PDB entry 8C0L | X-ray diffraction, 1.60 A resolution | chains A and B

# Chain A
Molecule: 14-3-3 protein sigma
Organism: Homo sapiens
Reference sequence: P31947 (1433S_HUMAN); numbering as in UniProt (aligned over 1-231)
Sequence (236 residues; row label = number of the first residue in the row; numbers below 1 keep their minus sign (Gly-4 is residue -4)):
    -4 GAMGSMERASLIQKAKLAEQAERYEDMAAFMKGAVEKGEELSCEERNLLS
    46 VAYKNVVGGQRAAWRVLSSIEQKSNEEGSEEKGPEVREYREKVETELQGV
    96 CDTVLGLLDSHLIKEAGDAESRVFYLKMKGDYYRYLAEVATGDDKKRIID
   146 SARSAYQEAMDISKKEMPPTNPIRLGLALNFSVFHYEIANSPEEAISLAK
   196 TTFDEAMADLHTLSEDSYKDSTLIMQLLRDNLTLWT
Sequence notes: expression tag (-4 to 0)
Residues lining bound ligands: Fusicoccin A-THF (FC7): Asn42, Ser45, Val46, Phe119, Lys122, Met123, Pro167, Ile168, Gly171, Leu218, Ile219

# Chain B
Molecule: ERalpha peptide
Sequence (5 residues; numbered 591 to 595; the number before each row is that of its first residue):
   591 FPATV
Modified residues: Thr594 (phosphothreonine; TPO)

# Chain A / chain B interface
Pairs across the interface - 21 pairs, chain A then chain B:
  Lys49(A) - Thr594(B)
  Lys49(A) - Val595(B)  hydrogen bond (side chain-backbone)
  Arg56(A) - Thr594(B)
  Arg60(A) - Phe591(B)
  Lys122(A) - Val595(B)  hydrogen bond (side chain-backbone)
  Arg129(A) - Thr594(B)
  Tyr130(A) - Thr594(B)
  Gly171(A) - Val595(B)
  Leu174(A) - Ala593(B)
  Leu174(A) - Thr594(B)
  Leu174(A) - Val595(B)
  Asn175(A) - Thr594(B)
  Asn175(A) - Val595(B)  hydrogen bond (side chain-backbone)
  Val178(A) - Pro592(B)  hydrophobic
  Val178(A) - Ala593(B)
  Val178(A) - Thr594(B)
  Glu182(A) - Pro592(B)
  Leu222(A) - Val595(B)  hydrophobic
  Asn226(A) - Pro592(B)
  Asn226(A) - Ala593(B)  hydrogen bond (side chain-backbone)
  Trp230(A) - Pro592(B)  hydrophobic
Other interface residues (no listed pair), chain A (16 interface residues in all): Asp126, Leu229

# In short
16 residues of chain A and 5 residues of chain B are in contact, with 4 hydrogen bonds. Polar pairs include
Lys49(A)-Val595(B), Lys122(A)-Val595(B) and Asn175(A)-Val595(B). Ligands of chain A: Fusicoccin A-THF.
Here chain A is 14-3-3 protein sigma (Homo sapiens) and chain B is ERalpha peptide. Entry 8C0L (FC-THF
stabilizer of 14-3-3 and ERalpha) was determined by X-ray diffraction.
